Entry 6LNC (electron microscopy, 3.21 A resolution); this record covers chains G and H of the 11 polymer chains in the assembly.

Chain G:
Protein: CRISPR-associated protein Cas7
From: Vibrio cholerae
Amino-acid sequence (354 residues; row label = number of the first residue in the row; numbers below 1 keep their minus sign (Gly-1 is residue -1)):
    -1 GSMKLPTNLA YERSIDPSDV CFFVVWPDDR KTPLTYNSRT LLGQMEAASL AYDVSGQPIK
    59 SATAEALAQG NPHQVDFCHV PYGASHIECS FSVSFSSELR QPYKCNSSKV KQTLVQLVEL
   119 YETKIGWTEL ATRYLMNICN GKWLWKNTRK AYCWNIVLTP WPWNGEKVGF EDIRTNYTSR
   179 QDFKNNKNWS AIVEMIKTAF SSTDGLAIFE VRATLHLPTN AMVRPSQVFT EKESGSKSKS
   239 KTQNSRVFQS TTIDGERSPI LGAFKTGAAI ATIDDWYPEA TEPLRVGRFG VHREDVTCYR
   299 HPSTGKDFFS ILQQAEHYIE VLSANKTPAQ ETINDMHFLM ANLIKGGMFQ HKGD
Not modelled in the structure: -1 to 0, 57-59, 230-239, 351-352

Chain H:
Protein: CRISPR-associated protein Cas8
From: Vibrio cholerae
Amino-acid sequence (640 residues; numbered 1 to 640; the number before each row is that of its first residue):
     1 MQTLKELIAS NPDDLTTELK RAFRPLTPHI AIDGNELDAL TILVNLTDKT DDQKDLLDRA
    61 KCKQKLRDEK WWASCINCVN YRQSHNPKFP DIRSEGVIRT QALGELPSFL LSSSKIPPYH
   121 WSYSHDSKYV NKSAFLTNEF CWDGEISCLG ELLKDADHPL WNTLKKLGCS QKTCKAMAKQ
   181 LADITLTTIN VTLAPNYLTQ ISLPDSDTSY ISLSPVASLS MQSHFHQRLQ DENRHSAITR
   241 FSRTTNMGVT AMTCGGAFRM LKSGAKFSSP PHHRLNSKRS WLTSEHVQSL KQYQRLNKSL
   301 IPENSRIALR RKYKIELQNM VRSWFAMQDH TLDSNILIQH LNHDLSYLGA TKRFAYDPAM
   361 TKLFTELLKR ELSNSINNGE QHTNGSFLVL PNIRVCGATA LSSPVTVGIP SLTAFFGFVH
   421 AFERNINRTT SSFRVESFAI CVHQLHVEKR GLTAEFVEKG DGTISAPATR DDWQCDVVFS
   481 LILNTNFAQH IDQDTLVTSL PKRLARGSAK IAIDDFKHIN SFSTLETAIE SLPIEAGRWL
   541 SLYAQSNNNL SDLLAAMTED HQLMASCVGY HLLEEPKDKP NSLRGYKHAI AECIIGLINS
   601 ITFSSETDPN TIFWSLKNYQ NYLVVQPRSI NDETTDKSSL
Not modelled in the structure: 1-3, 49-59, 277-383, 604-606, 629-640

Interface between chain G and chain H:
Residue-residue contacts (47; chain G residue first):
  Thr5(G) with Asn581(H)
  Asn6(G) with Asn581(H)
  Glu10(G) with Arg503(H), salt bridge
  Asp14(G) with Lys502(H); Lys510(H)
  Pro15(G) with Ser508(H)
  Ser16(G) with Arg394(H); Cys396(H)
  Asp17(G) with Arg394(H), salt bridge; Cys396(H)
  Ser90(G) with Lys510(H)
  Asn104(G) with Asn581(H)
  Thr157(G) with Ile513(H)
  Trp159(G) with Phe516(H)
  Asp202(G) with Thr498(H), hydrogen bond (backbone-side chain)
  Leu204(G) with Val497(H); Thr498(H)
  Ile206(G) with Ile513(H), hydrophobic
  Glu208(G) with Ala512(H); Ile513(H), hydrogen bond (side chain-backbone)
  Val226(G) with Lys449(H); Arg450(H)
  Phe227(G) with Arg450(H), hydrogen bond (backbone-backbone); Gly451(H); Leu452(H); Thr469(H)
  Thr228(G) with Asp471(H)
  Glu229(G) with Arg240(H); Arg243(H), salt bridge; Thr469(H), hydrogen bond
  Ser248(G) with His446(H); Glu448(H); Arg450(H), hydrogen bond (backbone-side chain)
  Thr249(G) with His446(H); Asp476(H), hydrogen bond
  Thr250(G) with Gln444(H); His446(H), hydrogen bond
  Ile258(G) with Arg450(H)
  Val289(G) with Phe456(H), hydrophobic
  Cys296(G) with Ile464(H), hydrophobic
  His299(G) with Gly462(H); Ile464(H)
  Pro300(G) with Ile464(H), hydrophobic
  Lys343(G) with Glu455(H), salt bridge
  Lys350(G) with Pro195(H); Asn196(H); Tyr197(H)
Other interface residues (no listed pair), chain G (39 interface residues in all): Arg11, Ser92, Tyr101, Pro158, Gly203, Gln247, Phe262, Arg283, Arg286, Phe287
Other interface residues (no listed pair), chain H (37 interface residues in all): Ala194, Thr453, Arg470, Gln493, Asp494, Asp514

Overview:
39 residues of chain G and 37 residues of chain H are in contact; the contacts include 7 hydrogen bonds and 4
salt bridges. Polar pairs include Glu10(G)-Arg503(H), Asp17(G)-Arg394(H) and Glu229(G)-Arg243(H).
Chain G is CRISPR-associated protein Cas7 and chain H is CRISPR-associated protein Cas8, both from Vibrio
cholerae; the structure, CryoEM structure of Cascade-TniQ complex, was determined by electron microscopy
together with 6LNB from the same study.
